Entry 6JLY (X-ray diffraction, 3.50 A resolution); this record covers chains C and G of the 12 polymer chains in the assembly.

Chain C:
Protein: Probable translation initiation factor eIF-2B subunit beta
Organism: Schizosaccharomyces pombe (strain 972 / ATCC 24843)
UniProt: Q9UT76 (EI2BB_SCHPO); residue numbers follow UniProt; this construct covers 1-393
Amino-acid sequence (399 residues; each row starts with the number of its first residue; numbers below 1 keep their minus sign (Gly-5 is residue -5)):
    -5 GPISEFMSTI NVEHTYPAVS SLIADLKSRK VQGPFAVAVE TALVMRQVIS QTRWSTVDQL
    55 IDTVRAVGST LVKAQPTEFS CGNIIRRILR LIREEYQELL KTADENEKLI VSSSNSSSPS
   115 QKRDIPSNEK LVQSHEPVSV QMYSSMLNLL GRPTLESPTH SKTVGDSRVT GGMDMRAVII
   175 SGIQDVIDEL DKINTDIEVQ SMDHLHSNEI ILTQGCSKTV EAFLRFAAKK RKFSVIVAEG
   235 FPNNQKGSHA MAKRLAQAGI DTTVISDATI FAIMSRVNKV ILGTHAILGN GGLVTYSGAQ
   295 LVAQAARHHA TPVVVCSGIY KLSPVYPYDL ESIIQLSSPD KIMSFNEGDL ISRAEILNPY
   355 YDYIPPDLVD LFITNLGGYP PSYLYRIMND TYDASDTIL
Disordered / not traced: 104-164
Differences from the reference sequence: expression tag (-5 to 0)
UniProt features mapped onto this chain:
  - modified residue (Phosphoserine): Ser106, Ser108, Ser112

Chain G:
Protein: Probable translation initiation factor eIF-2B subunit delta
Organism: Schizosaccharomyces pombe (strain 972 / ATCC 24843)
UniProt: Q09924 (EI2BD_SCHPO); numbering as in UniProt (aligned over 1-467)
Amino-acid sequence (467 residues; each row starts with the number of its first residue):
     1 MGFSAEQAKK DGKDQSPVSE SSSVGGTSPA TASSVVSPNE PKLSGKEAKA LKKARKQASR
    61 RAKAEAAAAN NPPGVSEEKK VAIPNKNSNQ QKKASKQNPQ NSPETDANLQ EKKIFEEKQV
   121 SIFSHLDWRR RRTTENIPKD IHPAVIRLGL KLANYKIFGS NQRCIDLLKT FKIVIQDYQT
   181 PYGTTLSRHL TTHINSQIAY LVSTRPLSIS MGNAIRFLKL EISVLDIDLT DDEGKELLLE
   241 KIDSYIRDRI IIAGQVIVQA ATEKIQDGDV ILTYLHSSTV NDVLIHAKNV GKKFRVVVVD
   301 SRPEFEGRVC LKLLTEHGIE CTYVMISALS YIMQEVTKIF LGGHAMLSNG ALYSRAGTSL
   361 ISLLGHESNV PVIACCESYK FTERIQLDSL VYNELAPGDQ LVNMGVDDFE EKPGVLANWK
   421 SVKNLKLLSL KYDVTPPRLI TVCVCEMGLL PSTSVPAIIN EFKQVYA
Disordered / not traced: 1-104
UniProt features mapped onto this chain:
  - modified residue: Ser16 (Phosphoserine), Ser19 (Phosphoserine), Ser21 (Phosphoserine), Ser23 (Phosphoserine), Thr27 (Phosphothreonine), Ser28 (Phosphoserine), Ser37 (Phosphoserine)
  - mutagenesis: Asp248 (D248K: Increases guanyl-nucleotide exchange factor activity on eIF2)

How chain C and chain G interact:
Residue-residue contacts (76):
  Glu233(C) with Arg302(G), salt bridge; Leu401(G)
  Phe235(C) with Arg302(G); Met325(G), hydrophobic; Ser327(G), hydrogen bond (backbone-side chain)
  Pro236(C) with Ser327(G)
  Gln239(C) with Arg302(G); Asn403(G); Met404(G), hydrogen bond (side chain-backbone)
  His243(C) with Arg302(G); Met404(G), hydrogen bond; Val415(G); Leu416(G)
  Lys247(C) with Val415(G), hydrogen bond (side chain-backbone); Asn418(G), hydrogen bond
  Ala250(C) with Lys423(G); Leu425(G), hydrophobic
  Gly253(C) with Asn424(G)
  Ile254(C) with Asn424(G)
  Asp255(C) with Asn424(G)
  Thr256(C) with Asn424(G), hydrogen bond (backbone-backbone); Leu425(G); Lys426(G), hydrogen bond (backbone-backbone)
  Thr257(C) with Lys426(G)
  Val258(C) with Leu425(G), hydrophobic; Lys426(G); Leu427(G); Leu428(G), hydrogen bond (backbone-backbone)
  Ile259(C) with Leu428(G)
  Asp261(C) with Ser327(G)
  Ala262(C) with Ser301(G); Ala356(G); Gly357(G)
  Thr263(C) with Leu430(G)
  Phe265(C) with Ser359(G); Leu360(G), hydrophobic
  Ala266(C) with Leu390(G)
  Ile267(C) with Phe123(G), hydrophobic
  Ser269(C) with Asp388(G); Leu390(G)
  Arg270(C) with Ile122(G); Asp388(G), salt bridge
  Gly292(C) with Ser327(G), hydrogen bond (backbone-backbone)
  Gln294(C) with Ser330(G)
  Leu295(C) with Ile326(G); Ser327(G); Leu329(G), hydrophobic; Leu360(G), hydrophobic; Leu364(G), hydrophobic
  Gln298(C) with Leu363(G); Leu364(G); Glu367(G)
  Ala299(C) with Leu363(G)
  His302(C) with Arg438(G), hydrogen bond
  Glu325(C) with Tyr331(G); Gln334(G)
  Leu330(C) with Tyr331(G), hydrophobic
  Ile336(C) with Arg308(G); Tyr323(G), hydrophobic; Met325(G); Val406(G)
  Met337(C) with Arg308(G)
  Ser338(C) with Val406(G), hydrogen bond (side chain-backbone)
  Leu344(C) with Leu311(G), hydrophobic
  Arg347(C) with Thr315(G)
  Ala348(C) with Cys321(G)
  Glu349(C) with Cys321(G), hydrogen bond (backbone-backbone); Thr322(G); Tyr323(G), hydrogen bond (backbone-backbone)
  Ile350(C) with Tyr323(G)
  Leu351(C) with Tyr323(G); Val324(G)
  Pro353(C) with Ala328(G); Tyr331(G), hydrophobic
  Asp356(C) with Ser327(G); Ser330(G), hydrogen bond
Other interface residues (no listed pair), chain C (47 interface residues in all): Ala244, Ser260, Ile264, Ser291, Ile328, Lys335
Other interface residues (no listed pair), chain G (52 interface residues in all): Tyr274, Phe305, Ile319, Glu335, Ser389, Gly405, Val422, Val434, Pro436

In short:
The interface between chain C and chain G involves 47 residues on one side and 52 on the other; the contacts
include 14 hydrogen bonds and 2 salt bridges. Among the polar pairs are Glu233(C)-Arg302(G),
Arg270(C)-Asp388(G) and Phe235(C)-Ser327(G).
Here chain C is Probable translation initiation factor eIF-2B subunit beta and chain G is Probable translation
initiation factor eIF-2B subunit delta, both from Schizosaccharomyces pombe (strain 972 / ATCC 24843). Entry
6JLY (eIF2a - eIF2B complex) was determined by X-ray diffraction, deposited together with 6K71, 6K72 and 6JLZ.
